1U0N - chains A and B of the 4 polymer chains in the assembly; structure by X-ray diffraction, 2.95 A resolution.

# Chain A
Name: Von Willebrand factor
From: Homo sapiens
Notes: fragment: vwfa 1
UniProt: P04275 (VWF_HUMAN); residues 498-705 here correspond to UniProt positions 1261-1468 (UniProt number = residue number + 763)
Amino-acid sequence (208 residues; each row starts with the number of its first residue):
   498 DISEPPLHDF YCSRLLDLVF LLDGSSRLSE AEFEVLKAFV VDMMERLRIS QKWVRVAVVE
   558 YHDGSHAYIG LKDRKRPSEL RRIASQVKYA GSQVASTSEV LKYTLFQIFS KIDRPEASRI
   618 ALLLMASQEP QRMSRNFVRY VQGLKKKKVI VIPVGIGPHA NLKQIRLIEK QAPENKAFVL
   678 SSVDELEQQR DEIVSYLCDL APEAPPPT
Disulfides: Cys-509/Cys-695
Curated features (UniProtKB/Swiss-Prot):
  - glycosylation: Ser-500 (O-linked (GalNAc...) serine), Thr-705 (O-linked (GalNAc...) threonine)
What the authors report for this chain:
  - mutagenesis - R663Q: abolished binding to botrocetin
  - mutagenesis - H563R: decreased binding to GPIbalpha
  - mutagenesis - I546V: increased binding to GPIbalpha
  - mutagenesis - H563R: decreased binding to Platelet glycoprotein Ib

# Chain B
Name: Botrocetin
From: Bothrops jararaca
Notes: fragment: Alpha chain
UniProt: P22029 (BOTA_BOTJA); residues 1001-1133 here correspond to UniProt positions 1-133 (UniProt number = residue number - 1000)
Amino-acid sequence (133 residues; each row starts with the number of its first residue):
  1001 DCPSGWSSYE GNCYKFFQQK MNWADAERFC SEQAKGGHLV SIKIYSKEKD FVGDLVTKNI
  1061 QSSDLYAWIG LRVENKEKQC SSEWSDGSSV SYENVVERTV KKCFALEKDL GFVLWINLYC
  1121 AQKNPFVCKS PPP
Disulfides: Cys-1002/Cys-1013, Cys-1030/Cys-1128, Cys-1103/Cys-1120

# How chain A and chain B interact
Residue-residue contacts (12; chain A residue first):
  Arg-636(A) / Glu-1107(B)  salt bridge
  Arg-636(A) / Leu-1110(B)
  Arg-636(A) / Leu-1114(B)
  Gln-639(A) / Lys-1049(B)  hydrogen bond
  Gln-639(A) / Val-1113(B)
  Gln-639(A) / Leu-1114(B)
  Gly-640(A) / Leu-1110(B)
  Lys-643(A) / Leu-1110(B)  hydrogen bond (side chain-backbone)
  Arg-663(A) / Tyr-1045(B)  hydrogen bond
  Leu-664(A) / Tyr-1045(B)
  Lys-667(A) / Tyr-1045(B)
  Gln-668(A) / Tyr-1045(B)
Interface residues without a listed pair, chain A (10 interface residues in all): Val-635, Lys-642
Interface residues without a listed pair, chain B (7 interface residues in all): Asp-1050
From the paper, about this interface:
  - pairs named by the authors: Lys-643(A)/Leu-1110(B) (hydrogen bond)

# Summary
Chain A and chain B form an interface of 10 and 7 residues respectively, with 3 hydrogen bonds and 1 salt
bridge. Polar contacts include Arg-636(A)/Glu-1107(B), Gln-639(A)/Lys-1049(B) and Lys-643(A)/Leu-1110(B). The
paper describes a hydrogen bond between Lys-643(A) and Leu-1110(B). From the paper: R663Q of chain A abolishes
binding to botrocetin; H563R of chain A reduces binding to GPIbalpha.
Chain A is Von Willebrand factor (Homo sapiens) and chain B is Botrocetin (Bothrops jararaca); the structure,
The ternary von Willebrand Factor A1-glycoprotein Ibalpha-botrocetin complex, was determined by X-ray
diffraction together with 1U0O from the same study.
